PDB entry 4JVS | X-ray diffraction, 2.78 A resolution | chains A and B

Chain A:
Protein: Putative uncharacterized protein
Source organism: Legionella drancourtii
Notes: fragment: GAP domain
UniProt: G9EPL4 (G9EPL4_9GAMM); the author numbering skips numbers that UniProt does not, so the offset changes along the chain: 316-526 = UniProt 316-526; 531-624 = UniProt 527-620
Amino-acid sequence (310 residues; numbered 311 to 624; 4 numbers in that range are skipped by the numbering (no residue carries them; nothing is unmodelled there); the number before each row is that of its first residue):
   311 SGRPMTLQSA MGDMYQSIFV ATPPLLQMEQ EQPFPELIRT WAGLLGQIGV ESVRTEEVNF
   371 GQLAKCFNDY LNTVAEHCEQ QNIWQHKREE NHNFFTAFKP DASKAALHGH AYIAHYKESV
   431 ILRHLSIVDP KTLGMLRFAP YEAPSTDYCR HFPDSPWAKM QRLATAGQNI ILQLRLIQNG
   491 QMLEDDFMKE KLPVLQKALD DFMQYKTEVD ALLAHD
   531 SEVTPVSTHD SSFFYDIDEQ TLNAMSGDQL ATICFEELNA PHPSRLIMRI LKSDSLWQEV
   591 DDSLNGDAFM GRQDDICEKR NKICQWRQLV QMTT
Unresolved in the structure: 311-330, 497-501, 531-533, 622-624
Sequence notes: expression tag (311-315)
Reported in the primary citation:
  - binding site for the ligand GDP: Arg447
  - binding site for aluminium fluoride: Arg447
  - catalytic residues: Arg447
  - conformationally variable residues (side-chain flip): Glu452

Chain B:
Protein: Ras-related protein Rab-1A
Source organism: Homo sapiens
UniProt: P62820 (RAB1A_HUMAN); residue numbers follow UniProt; this construct covers 1-177
Amino-acid sequence (181 residues; row label = number of the first residue in the row; numbers below 1 keep their minus sign (Ser-3 is residue -3)):
    -3 SGRPMSSMNP EYDYLFKLLL IGDSGVGKSC LLLRFADDTY TESYISTIGV DFKIRTIELD
    57 GKTIKLQIWD TAGQERFRTI TSSYYRGAHG IIVVYDVTDQ ESFNNVKQWL QEIDRYASEN
   117 VNKLLVGNKC DLTTKKVVDY TTAKEFADSL GIPFLETSAK NATNVEQSFM TMAAEIKKRM
   177 G
Unresolved in the structure: -3 to 6, 177
Sequence notes: expression tag (-3 to 0)
Metal / ion sites: Mg2+: Ser25, Thr43 (together with GDP)
Residues lining bound ligands: aluminium fluoride / GDP: Asp19, Ser20, Gly21, Val22, Gly23, Lys24, Ser25, Cys26, Tyr36, Glu38, Ser39, Tyr40, Ile41, Ser42, Thr43, Asp66, Ala68, Gly69, Gln70, Asn124, Lys125, Asp127, Leu128, Ser154, Ala155, Lys156
Reported in the primary citation:
  - conformationally variable residues (loop rearrangement, side-chain flip): Tyr40, Gln70
  - binding site for aluminium fluoride: Gln70
  - mutagenesis - Q70N: unchanged catalytic activity on VirA
  - mutagenesis - Q70E, Q70N: abolished catalytic activity on LepB

Interface between chain A and chain B:
Pairs across the interface (54; chain A residue first):
  His418(A) - Gly21(B)
  His418(A) - Tyr40(B)
  His418(A) - Lys125(B)
  Gly419(A) - Tyr40(B)
  Leu435(A) - Arg72(B)  hydrogen bond (backbone-side chain)
  Val438(A) - Ile44(B)  hydrophobic
  Thr442(A) - Ile41(B)
  Leu443(A) - Ile44(B)
  Gly444(A) - Ser42(B)
  Gly444(A) - Ile44(B)
  Met445(A) - Ile41(B)
  Met445(A) - Ser42(B)  hydrogen bond (backbone-backbone)
  Met445(A) - Ile44(B)  hydrophobic
  Met445(A) - Arg72(B)
  Met445(A) - Phe73(B)  hydrophobic
  Leu446(A) - Tyr40(B)
  Arg447(A) - Ser20(B)
  Arg447(A) - Gly21(B)
  Arg447(A) - Tyr40(B)  hydrogen bond (backbone-backbone)
  Arg447(A) - Ile41(B)
  Arg447(A) - Ser42(B)
  Glu452(A) - Gln70(B)  hydrogen bond
  Glu452(A) - Arg72(B)  salt bridge
  Thr456(A) - Glu71(B)
  Arg460(A) - Glu71(B)  salt bridge
  Gln471(A) - Arg72(B)
  Thr475(A) - Arg72(B)
  Thr475(A) - Phe73(B)
  Gln478(A) - Ile44(B)
  Gln478(A) - Arg72(B)
  Gln478(A) - Phe73(B)
  Asn479(A) - Ile76(B)
  Leu482(A) - Ile44(B)
  Leu482(A) - Gly45(B)
  Leu482(A) - Val46(B)
  Leu482(A) - Ile76(B)  hydrophobic
  Arg485(A) - Val46(B)
  Arg485(A) - Asp47(B)  salt bridge
  Leu486(A) - Phe48(B)  hydrophobic
  Leu486(A) - Tyr80(B)
  Gln491(A) - Phe48(B)
  Gln491(A) - Ile50(B)
  Met492(A) - Phe48(B)  hydrophobic
  Met492(A) - Trp65(B)  hydrophobic
  Leu493(A) - Lys13(B)
  Leu493(A) - Gln63(B)
  Ala598(A) - Tyr40(B)
  Gly601(A) - Glu38(B)
  Gly601(A) - Ser39(B)
  Gly601(A) - Tyr40(B)  hydrogen bond (backbone-backbone)
  Arg602(A) - Tyr40(B)
  Gln603(A) - Ser39(B)  hydrogen bond
  Gln603(A) - Tyr40(B)
  Gln603(A) - Ile41(B)
Other interface residues (no listed pair), chain A (31 interface residues in all): Ser436, Gln483, Asn489, Asp597
Other interface residues (no listed pair), chain B (24 interface residues in all): Thr43
The authors on this interface:
  - pairs named by the authors: Met445(A)-Ser42(B) (backbone contact), Leu446(A)-Ile41(B) (hydrophobic contact), Glu452(A)-Gln70(B) (hydrogen bond), Gly601(A)-Ser39(B) (backbone contact), Gln603(A)-Ser39(B) (hydrogen bond)

Summary:
31 residues of chain A and 24 residues of chain B are in contact, with 6 hydrogen bonds and 3 salt bridges.
Polar pairs include Glu452(A)-Arg72(B), Arg460(A)-Glu71(B) and Arg485(A)-Asp47(B). The authors report backbone
contacts between Met445(A) and Ser42(B) and Gly601(A) and Ser39(B); a hydrophobic contact between Leu446(A)
and Ile41(B); hydrogen bonds between Glu452(A) and Gln70(B) and Gln603(A) and Ser39(B). The paper reports the
catalytic residue Arg447(A); Q70E and Q70N of chain B abolish catalytic activity on LepB.
Chain A is Putative uncharacterized protein (Legionella drancourtii) and chain B is Ras-related protein Rab-1A
(Homo sapiens); the structure, Crystal structure of LepB GAP domain from Legionella drancourtii in complex
with Rab1-GDP and AlF3, was determined by X-ray diffraction, deposited together with 4JW1.
